Entry 2ZMY (X-ray diffraction, 1.45 A resolution); this record covers chains A and B.

== Chain A ==
Protein: Tyrosinase
Source organism: Streptomyces castaneoglobisporus
Notes: EC 1.14.18.1
UniProt: Q83WS2 (Q83WS2_9ACTO); numbering as in UniProt (aligned over 1-273)
Amino-acid sequence (281 residues; numbered 1 to 281; the number before each row is that of its first residue):
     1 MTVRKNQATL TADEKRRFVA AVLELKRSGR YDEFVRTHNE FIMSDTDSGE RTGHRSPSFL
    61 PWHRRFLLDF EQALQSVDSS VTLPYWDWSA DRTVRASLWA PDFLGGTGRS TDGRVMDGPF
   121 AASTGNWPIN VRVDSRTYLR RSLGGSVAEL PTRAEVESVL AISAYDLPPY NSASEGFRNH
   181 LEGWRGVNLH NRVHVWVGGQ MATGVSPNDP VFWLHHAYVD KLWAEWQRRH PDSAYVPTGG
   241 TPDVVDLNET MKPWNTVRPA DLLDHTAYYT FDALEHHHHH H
Unresolved in the structure: 1, 279-281
Sequence notes: expression tag (274-281)
Metal / ion sites: Cu ion site 1: H38, H54; Cu ion site 2 near H180 (its only coordinating residue here); Cu ion site 3: H190, H194, H216; Cu ion site 4 near H277 (its only coordinating residue here)

== Chain B ==
Protein: Caddie
Source organism: Streptomyces castaneoglobisporus
Amino-acid sequence (134 residues; row label = number of the first residue in the row):
     1 MPEITRRRAL TAAAAVAATA SAAVTLAAPA ASAAGHHEPA APESFDEVYK GRRIQGRPAR
    61 GAAHHHEHGG GYEVFVDGVQ LHVMRNADGS WISVVSHYDP VPTPRAAARA AVDELQGAPL
   121 LPFPANLEHH HHHH
Unresolved in the structure: 1-39, 60-65, 124-134
Metal / ion sites: Cu ion: E67, H68, H82

== Chain A / chain B interface ==
Contacting residue pairs (60; chain A residue first):
  H38(A) - Y98(B)
  N39(A) - V94(B)
  E40(A) - H66(B)  salt bridge
  I42(A) - M84(B)
  I42(A) - H97(B)
  I42(A) - Y98(B)
  M43(A) - H66(B)
  M43(A) - E67(B)
  M43(A) - H68(B)  hydrogen bond (backbone-backbone)
  M43(A) - H82(B)
  M43(A) - M84(B)
  S44(A) - H66(B)  hydrogen bond (side chain-backbone)
  S44(A) - E67(B)
  S44(A) - H68(B)
  D45(A) - M84(B)
  T46(A) - H68(B)
  D47(A) - N86(B)
  D47(A) - A87(B)  hydrogen bond (side chain-backbone)
  H54(A) - H97(B)  hydrogen bond
  R55(A) - M84(B)
  R55(A) - N86(B)  hydrogen bond
  R55(A) - I92(B)
  T111(A) - Q116(B)
  D112(A) - Q116(B)
  R132(A) - L121(B)
  V133(A) - V94(B)  hydrophobic
  V133(A) - V95(B)  hydrophobic
  V133(A) - L120(B)  hydrophobic
  V133(A) - L121(B)  hydrogen bond (backbone-backbone)
  D134(A) - E114(B)
  D134(A) - L115(B)
  D134(A) - A118(B)
  S135(A) - A118(B)
  S135(A) - P119(B)  hydrogen bond (side chain-backbone)
  S135(A) - L121(B)
  R136(A) - E114(B)  hydrogen bond (side chain-backbone)
  R136(A) - L115(B)  hydrogen bond (side chain-backbone)
  R136(A) - Q116(B)  hydrogen bond
  R136(A) - A118(B)
  R140(A) - E114(B)  salt bridge
  S172(A) - A87(B)
  A173(A) - A87(B)  hydrophobic
  W184(A) - N86(B)
  W184(A) - H97(B)
  W184(A) - P100(B)  hydrophobic
  R185(A) - D88(B)  salt bridge
  N191(A) - Y98(B)
  H194(A) - Y98(B)
  V195(A) - Y98(B)
  V195(A) - D99(B)
  M201(A) - Y98(B)
  A202(A) - V95(B)
  A202(A) - S96(B)
  A202(A) - H97(B)  hydrogen bond (backbone-backbone)
  A202(A) - Y98(B)
  T203(A) - V94(B)
  T203(A) - V95(B)
  T203(A) - Y98(B)
  G204(A) - V94(B)  hydrogen bond (backbone-backbone)
  S206(A) - Y98(B)  hydrogen bond
Also at the interface, not in a pair above, chain A (36 interface residues in all): S110, G113, N171, H190, G199
Also at the interface, not in a pair above, chain B (24 interface residues in all): F123

== Overview ==
The interface between chain A and chain B involves 36 residues on one side and 24 on the other, with 13
hydrogen bonds and 3 salt bridges. Among the polar pairs are E40(A)-H66(B), R140(A)-E114(B) and
R185(A)-D88(B). H38(A) and H54(A) coordinate Cu ion site 1.
Here chain A is Tyrosinase and chain B is Caddie, both from Streptomyces castaneoglobisporus. Entry 2ZMY
(Crystal structure of the met2-form of the copper-bound tyrosinase in complex with a caddie protein from ...)
was determined by X-ray diffraction.
